PDB entry 7UYQ | X-ray diffraction, 2.57 A resolution | chains C and J of the 6 polymer chains in the assembly

Chain C:
Protein: Cyclic GMP-AMP synthase
From: Mus musculus
Notes: EC 2.7.7.86
Reference sequence: Q8C6L5 (CGAS_MOUSE); residue numbers follow UniProt; this construct covers 147-507
Chain sequence (364 residues; each row starts with the number of its first residue):
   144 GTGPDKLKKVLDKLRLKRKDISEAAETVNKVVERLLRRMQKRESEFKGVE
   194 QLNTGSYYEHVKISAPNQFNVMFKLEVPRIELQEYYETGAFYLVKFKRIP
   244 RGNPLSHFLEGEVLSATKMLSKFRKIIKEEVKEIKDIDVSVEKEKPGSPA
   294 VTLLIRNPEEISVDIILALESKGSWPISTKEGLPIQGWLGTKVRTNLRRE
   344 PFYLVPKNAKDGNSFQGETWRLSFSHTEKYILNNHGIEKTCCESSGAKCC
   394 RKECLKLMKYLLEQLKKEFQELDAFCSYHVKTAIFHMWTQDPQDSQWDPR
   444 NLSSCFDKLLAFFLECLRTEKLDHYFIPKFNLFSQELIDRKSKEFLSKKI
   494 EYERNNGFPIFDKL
Not modelled in the structure: 144-148, 185-187, 240-246, 252-255, 353-358
Construct notes: expression tag (144-146); engineered mutation Gln-211 (Glu in Q8C6L5), Asn-213 (Asp in Q8C6L5)
Metal / ion sites: Mg2+: Gln-211, Asn-213 (together with GTP); Zn2+: His-378, Cys-384, Cys-385, Cys-392
Small-molecule neighbours:
  - GTP (guanosine-5'-triphosphate), molecule 1: Thr-197, Gln-211, Asn-213, Met-215, Pro-289, Gly-290, Ser-291, Pro-292, Ala-293, Asp-307, Ile-309, Val-348, Lys-350, Arg-364, Ser-366, Ser-368
  - GTP, molecule 2: Gly-198, Ser-199, Glu-202, Lys-205, Gln-211, Asn-213, Arg-364, Leu-365, Ser-368, Glu-371, Lys-402, Ser-420, Tyr-421, Lys-424, His-467
UniProt features mapped onto this chain:
  - region: Lys-372 to Lys-395 (DNA-binding)
  - motif: Leu-154 to Leu-159 (Nuclear export signal), Asp-281 to Ser-291 (Nuclear localization signal)
  - binding site (GTP): Thr-197, Asp-307, Arg-364 to Glu-371
  - binding site (ATP): Ser-199, Glu-371, Lys-402, Ser-420 to Lys-424
  - binding site (2',3'-cGAMP): Gly-290, Asp-307, Lys-350, Arg-364 to Ser-366
  - binding site (Mg(2+)): Asp-307
  - binding site (Zn(2+)): His-378, Cys-384, Cys-385, Cys-392
  - site: Arg-241 (Arginine-anchor), Asp-307, Ile-308 (Cleavage)
  - modified residue: Lys-156 (N6-lactoyllysine), Glu-176 (PolyADP-ribosyl glutamic acid), Ser-199 (Phosphoserine), Tyr-201 (Phosphotyrosine), Glu-272 (5-glutamyl polyglutamate), Ser-291 (Phosphoserine), Glu-302 (5-glutamyl glutamate), Lys-372 (N6-acetyllysine), Lys-382 (N6-acetyllysine), Lys-402 (N6-acetyllysine), Ser-420 (Phosphoserine), Lys-491 (N6-methyllysine)
  - lipidation (S-palmitoyl cysteine): Cys-392, Cys-393, Cys-459
  - cross-link (Glycyl lysine isopeptide (Lys-Gly)): Lys-217 (interchain with G-Cter in SUMO), Lys-271 (interchain with G-Cter in ubiquitin), Lys-335 (interchain with G-Cter in SUMO), Lys-372 (interchain with G-Cter in SUMO), Lys-382 (interchain with G-Cter in SUMO), Lys-399 (interchain with G-Cter in ubiquitin), Lys-402 (interchain with G-Cter in ubiquitin), Lys-409 (interchain with G-Cter in ubiquitin), Lys-410 (interchain with G-Cter in ubiquitin), Lys-464 (interchain with G-Cter in SUMO)
  - mutagenesis: Lys-156 (K156Q: Mimics lactylation; knockin mice show higher mortality following HSV-1 infection), Asn-172 (N172K: Induces alteration of the DNA-binding surface and leads to decreased synthesis of cyclic GMP-AMP (cGAMP); when associated with L-180), Glu-176 (E176A: Abolished poly-ADP-ribosylation by PARP1, stimulating interferon production in knockin mice), Arg-180 (R180L: Induces alteration of the DNA-binding surface and leads to decreased synthesis of cyclic GMP-AMP (cGAMP); when associated with K-182), Gly-198 (G198A: Abolishes stimulation of interferon production; when associated with A-199), Ser-199 (S199A: Abolishes stimulation of interferon production; when associated with A-199), Tyr-201 (Y201E: Phosphomimetic mutant; reduced translocation to the nucleus following treatment with etoposide), Lys-217 (K217R: Reduced sumoylation), Arg-222 (R222E: Impaired tethering to chromatin, leading to constitutive activation in the absence of DNA), Lys-238 (K238E: Does not affect interaction with nucleosomes), Lys-240 (K240E: Impaired tethering to chromatin, leading to constitutive activation in the absence of DNA), Arg-241 (R241E: Abolished tethering to chromatin, leading to strong constitutive activation in the absence of DNA), 28 further mutagenesis entries in UniProt
Reported in the primary citation:
  - binding site for GTP: Tyr-421, His-467
  - specificity-determining residues: His-467 (proposed by the authors, not directly observed)
  - mutagenesis - R364A (33-fold), H467A: decreased catalytic activity on ATP/GTP
  - mutagenesis - H467A (2-fold): increased catalytic activity on GTP/GTP
  - mutagenesis - E211Q/D213N/K382E: decreased binding to dsDNA
  - specificity-determining residues: Ile-309, Arg-364
  - mutagenesis - R364A (10-fold): decreased catalytic activity on GTP/GTP
  - mutagenesis - R364A (4-fold): increased catalytic activity on ATP/ATP
  - mutagenesis - E211Q/D213N: abolished catalytic activity

Chain J:
Molecule: Palindromic DNA18
From: DNA molecule
Sequence (18 nucleotides; numbered 1 to 18; the number before each row is that of its first residue):
     1 ATCTGTACATGTACAGAT

How chain C and chain J interact:
Contacting residue pairs (14):
  Arg-161(C) / DC8(J)  hydrogen bond to the base
  Arg-161(C) / DA9(J)  sugar contact
  Ile-164(C) / DT10(J)  sugar contact
  Ser-165(C) / DA9(J)  hydrogen bond to the phosphate
  Ser-165(C) / DT10(J)  hydrogen bond to the phosphate
  Ala-168(C) / DT10(J)  phosphate contact
  Ala-168(C) / DG11(J)  phosphate contact
  Asn-172(C) / DG11(J)  hydrogen bond to the phosphate
  Asn-196(C) / DT12(J)  hydrogen bond to the phosphate
  Tyr-200(C) / DT10(J)  hydrogen bond to the phosphate
  Tyr-200(C) / DG11(J)  hydrogen bond to the phosphate
  Tyr-201(C) / DG11(J)  phosphate contact
  Tyr-201(C) / DT12(J)  phosphate contact
  Lys-372(C) / DT12(J)  salt bridge to the phosphate
Interface residues without a listed pair, chain C (10 interface residues in all): Lys-151
Interface residues without a listed pair, chain J (7 interface residues in all): DT2, DA7

In short:
The interface between chain C and chain J involves 10 residues on one side and 7 on the other, with 7 hydrogen
bonds and 1 salt bridge. Among the polar pairs are Arg-161(C)/DC8(J), Ser-165(C)/DA9(J) and
Ser-165(C)/DT10(J). From the paper: a binding site for GTP at Tyr-421(C) and His-467(C); R364A and H467A of
chain C reduce catalytic activity on ATP/GTP; 4 substitutions were tested in all.
Chain C is Cyclic GMP-AMP synthase (Mus musculus) and chain J is Palindromic DNA18 (DNA molecule); the
structure, Structure of GTP binds to Cyclic GMP AMP synthase (cGAS) through Mg coordination, was determined by
X-ray diffraction, deposited together with 7UUX, 7UXW, 7UYZ, 7UZR, 7V0W, 8EAE and 14 further entries.
